1UL1 - chains A and B of the 6 polymer chains in the assembly; structure by X-ray diffraction, 2.90 A resolution.

[Chain A (and B)]
Protein: Proliferating cell nuclear antigen
From: Homo sapiens
Notes: chain B of this document is another copy of the same molecule, construct and numbering; everything in this record applies to it too
Reference sequence: P12004 (PCNA_HUMAN); residues 1-261 here = UniProt positions 1-261
Chain sequence (261 residues; row label = number of the first residue in the row):
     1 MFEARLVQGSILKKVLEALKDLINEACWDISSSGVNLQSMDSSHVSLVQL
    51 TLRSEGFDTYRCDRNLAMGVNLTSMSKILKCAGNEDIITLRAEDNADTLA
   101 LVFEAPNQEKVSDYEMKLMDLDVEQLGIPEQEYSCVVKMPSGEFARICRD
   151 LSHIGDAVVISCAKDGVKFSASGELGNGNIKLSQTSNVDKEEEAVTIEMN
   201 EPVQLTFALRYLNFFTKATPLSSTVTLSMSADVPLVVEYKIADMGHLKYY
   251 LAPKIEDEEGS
Disordered / not traced: 187-189, 260-261 (chain B: 259-261)
Curated features (UniProtKB/Swiss-Prot):
  - DNA-binding region: Arg-61 to Lys-80
  - modified residue: Lys-14 (N6-acetyllysine), Lys-77 (N6-acetyllysine), Lys-80 (N6-acetyllysine), Tyr-211 (Phosphotyrosine), Lys-248 (N6-acetyllysine)
  - cross-link (Glycyl lysine isopeptide (Lys-Gly)): Lys-164 (interchain with G-Cter in SUMO2), Lys-254 (interchain with G-Cter in SUMO2)
From the paper describing this entry:
  - conformationally variable residues (order/disorder transition): Ser-186 to Glu-193

[Interface between chain A and chain B]
Contacting residue pairs - 33 pairs, chain A then chain B:
  Ser-74(A) / Leu-175(B)
  Ile-78(A) / Ile-154(B)  hydrophobic
  Lys-80(A) / Asp-150(B)
  Cys-81(A) / Asp-150(B)
  Asn-107(A) / Glu-191(B)
  Gln-108(A) / Thr-185(B)  hydrogen bond (backbone-side chain)
  Glu-109(A) / Lys-181(B)
  Glu-109(A) / Leu-182(B)
  Glu-109(A) / Ser-183(B)  hydrogen bond (backbone-backbone)
  Glu-109(A) / Thr-185(B)
  Lys-110(A) / Glu-143(B)  salt bridge
  Lys-110(A) / Ile-147(B)
  Lys-110(A) / Ile-180(B)
  Lys-110(A) / Lys-181(B)
  Lys-110(A) / Leu-182(B)
  Val-111(A) / Asn-179(B)
  Val-111(A) / Ile-180(B)
  Val-111(A) / Lys-181(B)  hydrogen bond (backbone-backbone)
  Ser-112(A) / Asn-179(B)
  Ser-112(A) / Ile-180(B)
  Asp-113(A) / Gly-178(B)
  Asp-113(A) / Asn-179(B)  hydrogen bond
  Tyr-114(A) / Ile-154(B)  hydrophobic
  Tyr-114(A) / Asn-177(B)
  Tyr-114(A) / Gly-178(B)
  Tyr-114(A) / Ile-180(B)
  Glu-115(A) / Leu-175(B)
  Glu-115(A) / Gly-176(B)
  Glu-115(A) / Asn-177(B)  hydrogen bond (backbone-backbone)
  Met-116(A) / Leu-175(B)
  Lys-117(A) / Glu-174(B)
  Lys-117(A) / Leu-175(B)  hydrogen bond (backbone-backbone)
  Lys-117(A) / Gly-176(B)
Interface residues without a listed pair, chain B (20 interface residues in all): Arg-146, Arg-149, Leu-151, Glu-192

[In short]
Chain A and chain B form an interface of 15 and 20 residues respectively; the contacts include 6 hydrogen
bonds and 1 salt bridge. Polar pairs include Lys-110(A)/Glu-143(B), Gln-108(A)/Thr-185(B) and
Asp-113(A)/Asn-179(B). The paper reports conformational variability at Ser-186(A).
Both chains are Proliferating cell nuclear antigen (Homo sapiens). Entry 1UL1 (Crystal structure of the human
FEN1-PCNA complex) was determined by X-ray diffraction.
